3U44 - chains A and X of the 3 polymer chains in the assembly; structure by X-ray diffraction, 3.20 A resolution.

# Chain A
Name: ATP-dependent helicase/nuclease subunit A
Source organism: Bacillus subtilis
Notes: EC 3.1.-.-, 3.6.4.12
UniProtKB: P23478 (ADDA_BACSU); residues 1-1232 here = UniProt positions 1-1232
Sequence (1232 residues; row label = number of the first residue in the row):
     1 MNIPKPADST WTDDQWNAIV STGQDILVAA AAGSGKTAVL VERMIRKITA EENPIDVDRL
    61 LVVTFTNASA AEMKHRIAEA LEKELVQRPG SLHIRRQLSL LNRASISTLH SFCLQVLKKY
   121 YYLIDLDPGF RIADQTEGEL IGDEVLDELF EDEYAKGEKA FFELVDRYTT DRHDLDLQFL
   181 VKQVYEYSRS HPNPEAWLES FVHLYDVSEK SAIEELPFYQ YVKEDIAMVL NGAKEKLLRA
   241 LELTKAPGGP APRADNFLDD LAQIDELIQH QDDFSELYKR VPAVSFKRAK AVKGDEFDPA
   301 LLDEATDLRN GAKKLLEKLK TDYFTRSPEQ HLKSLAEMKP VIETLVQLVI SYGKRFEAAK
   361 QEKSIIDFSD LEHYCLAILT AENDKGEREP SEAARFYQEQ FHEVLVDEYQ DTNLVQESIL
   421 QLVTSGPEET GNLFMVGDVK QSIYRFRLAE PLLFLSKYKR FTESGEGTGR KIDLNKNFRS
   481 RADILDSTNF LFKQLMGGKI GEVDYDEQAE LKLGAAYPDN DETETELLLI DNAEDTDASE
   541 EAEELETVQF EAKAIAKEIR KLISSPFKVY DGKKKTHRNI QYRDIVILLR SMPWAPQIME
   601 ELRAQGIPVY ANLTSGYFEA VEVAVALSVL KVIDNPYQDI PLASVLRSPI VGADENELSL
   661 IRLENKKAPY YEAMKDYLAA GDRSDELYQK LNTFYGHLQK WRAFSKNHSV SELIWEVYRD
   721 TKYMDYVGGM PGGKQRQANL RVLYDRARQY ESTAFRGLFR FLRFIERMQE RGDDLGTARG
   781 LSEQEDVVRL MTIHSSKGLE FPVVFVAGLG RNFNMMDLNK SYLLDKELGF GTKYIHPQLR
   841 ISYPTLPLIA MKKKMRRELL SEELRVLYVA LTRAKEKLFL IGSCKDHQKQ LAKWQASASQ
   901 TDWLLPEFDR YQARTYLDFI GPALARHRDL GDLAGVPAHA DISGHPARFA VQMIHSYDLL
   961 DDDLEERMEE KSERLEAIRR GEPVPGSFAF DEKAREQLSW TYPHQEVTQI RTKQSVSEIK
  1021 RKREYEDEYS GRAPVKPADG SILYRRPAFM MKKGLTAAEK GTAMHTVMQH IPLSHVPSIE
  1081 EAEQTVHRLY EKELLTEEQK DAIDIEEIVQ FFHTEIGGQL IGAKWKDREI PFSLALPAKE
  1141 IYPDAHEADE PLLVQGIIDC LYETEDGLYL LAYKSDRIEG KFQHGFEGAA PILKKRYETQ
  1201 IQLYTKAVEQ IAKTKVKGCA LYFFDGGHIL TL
Not modelled in the structure: 1-9, 245-254, 286-297, 385-387, 532-544, 571-573, 774-783, 929-938, 959-971, 985-987, 1018-1026, 1033-1043, 1181-1184
Sequence notes: conflict Gly780 (Ala in P23478); engineered mutation Ala1172 (Asp in P23478)
From the paper describing this entry:
  - binding site for the 48-nt DNA strand (chain X): Met816
  - catalytic residues: Glu408, Glu1129, Asp1159, Lys1174, Gln1200, Tyr1204 (proposed by the authors, not directly observed)

# Chain X
Molecule: 48-nt DNA strand
Sequence (48 nucleotides; numbered 1 to 48; the number before each row is that of its first residue):
     1 TCTAATGCGA GCACTGCTAT TCCCTAGCAG TGCTCGCATT AGATTTTG
Not modelled in the structure: 17-27, 48

# Chain A / chain X interface
Residue-residue contacts (23; chain A residue first):
  Arg309(A) - DT34(X)  salt bridge to the phosphate
  Lys313(A) - DT34(X)  phosphate contact
  Lys313(A) - DC35(X)  salt bridge to the phosphate
  Tyr444(A) - DT47(X)  sugar contact
  Phe446(A) - DT46(X)  stacking on the base
  Phe446(A) - DT47(X)  base contact
  Arg447(A) - DT47(X)  hydrogen bond to the base
  Arg590(A) - DT46(X)  hydrogen bond to the base
  Ser591(A) - DT45(X)  phosphate contact
  Met592(A) - DT46(X)  hydrogen bond to the phosphate
  Pro593(A) - DT45(X)  phosphate contact
  Thr792(A) - DT47(X)  hydrogen bond to the phosphate
  His794(A) - DT46(X)  hydrogen bond to the base
  Ser795(A) - DT47(X)  phosphate contact
  Arg811(A) - DT44(X)  salt bridge to the phosphate
  Arg811(A) - DT45(X)  salt bridge to the phosphate
  Asn812(A) - DT44(X)  phosphate contact
  Asn814(A) - DT44(X)  phosphate contact
  Asn814(A) - DT45(X)  sugar contact
  Met816(A) - DT44(X)  base contact
  Asp817(A) - DT45(X)  base contact
  Asn819(A) - DC2(X)  phosphate contact
  Lys820(A) - DC2(X)  phosphate contact
Interface residues without a listed pair, chain A (21 interface residues in all): Ser821, Arg914
Interface residues without a listed pair, chain X (10 interface residues in all): DT3, DA5, DA43

# In short
21 residues of chain A and 10 residues of chain X are in contact; the contacts include 5 hydrogen bonds, 4
salt bridges and 1 aromatic stacking contact. Polar contacts include Arg447(A)-DT47(X), Arg590(A)-DT46(X) and
His794(A)-DT46(X). The paper reports catalytic residues Glu408(A), Glu1129(A) and Asp1159(A) among others; a
binding site for the 48-nt DNA strand (chain X) at Met816(A).
Here chain A is ATP-dependent helicase/nuclease subunit A (Bacillus subtilis) and chain X is a 48-nt DNA
strand. Entry 3U44 (Crystal structure of AddAB-DNA complex) was determined by X-ray diffraction, deposited
together with 3U4Q.
